Entry 5XHE (X-ray diffraction, 1.40 A resolution); this record covers chain A.

Chain A:
Name: Bromodomain-containing protein 2
From: Homo sapiens
Notes: fragment: Bromodomain
Reference sequence: P25440 (BRD2_HUMAN); residues 348-455 here = UniProt positions 348-455
Amino-acid sequence (113 residues; each row starts with the number of its first residue):
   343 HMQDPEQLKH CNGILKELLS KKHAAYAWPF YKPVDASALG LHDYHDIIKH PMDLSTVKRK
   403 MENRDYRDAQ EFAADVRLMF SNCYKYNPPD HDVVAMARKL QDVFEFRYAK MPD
Modified residues: Cys425 (s,S-(2-hydroxyethyl)thiocysteine; CME)
Construct notes: expression tag (343-347)

Summary:
Chain A is Bromodomain-containing protein 2 (Homo sapiens); the structure, Crystal structure analysis of the
second bromodomain of BRD2 covalently linked to b-mercaptoethanol, was determined by X-ray diffraction
together with 5XHK from the same study.
